Entry 7JK6 (electron microscopy, 4.00 A resolution); this record covers chains E and A of the 6 polymer chains in the assembly.

== Chain E ==
Molecule: Origin recognition complex subunit 5
Organism: Drosophila melanogaster
Reference sequence: Q24169 (ORC5_DROME); residues 1-460 here = UniProt positions 1-460
Amino-acid sequence (460 residues; row label = number of the first residue in the row):
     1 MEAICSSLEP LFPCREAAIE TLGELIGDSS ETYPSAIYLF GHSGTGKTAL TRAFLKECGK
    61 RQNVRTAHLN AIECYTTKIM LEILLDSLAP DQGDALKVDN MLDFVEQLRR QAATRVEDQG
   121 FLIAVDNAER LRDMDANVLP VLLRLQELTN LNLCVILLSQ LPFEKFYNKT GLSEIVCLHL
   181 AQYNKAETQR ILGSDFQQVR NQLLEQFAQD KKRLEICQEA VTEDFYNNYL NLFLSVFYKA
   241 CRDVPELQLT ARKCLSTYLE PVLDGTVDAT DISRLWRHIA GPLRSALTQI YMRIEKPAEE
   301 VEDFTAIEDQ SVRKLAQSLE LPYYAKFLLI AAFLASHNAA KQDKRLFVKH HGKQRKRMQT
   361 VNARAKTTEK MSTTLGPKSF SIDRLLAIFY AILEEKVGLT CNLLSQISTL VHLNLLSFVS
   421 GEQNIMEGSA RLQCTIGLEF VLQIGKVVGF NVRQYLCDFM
Unresolved in the structure: 207-210, 264-274, 296-317, 338-375, 422-428, 457-460
Ion coordination: Mg2+: T48 (together with ATP)
Residues lining bound ligands: ATP (adenosine-5'-triphosphate): F12, P13, R15, H42, S43, G44, T45, G46, K47, T48, A49, N127, Q160, Y183, I191, P245, Q248
Swiss-Prot annotation at these positions:
  - binding site (ATP): G41 to T48

== Chain A ==
Molecule: Origin recognition complex subunit 1
Organism: Drosophila melanogaster
Reference sequence: O16810 (ORC1_DROME); residues 440-924 here = UniProt positions 440-924
Amino-acid sequence (488 residues; row label = number of the first residue in the row):
   437 SNAPRRSIHL SNIVEQRVFE DDEIISTPKR GRSKKTVQDN DEDYSPKKSV QKTPTRTRRS
   497 STTTKTATTP SKGITTATAT PMTPSQKMKK IRAGELSPSM QQRTDLPAKD SSKSELQLAR
   557 EQLHVSVVPK SLPCREREFE NIYAFLEGKI QDQCGGCMYV SGVPGTGKTA TVTGVIRTLQ
   617 RMAKQNELPA FEYLEINGMR LTEPRQAYVQ IYKQLTGKTV SWEQAHALLE KRFTTPAPRR
   677 VTTVLLVDEL DILCNRRQDV VYNLLDWPTK SAAKLVVVTI ANTMDLPERL LMGKVTSRLG
   737 LTRLTFQPYS HKQLQEIVTA RLGGSETFKG EAVQLVARKV AAVSGDARRA LDICRRATEI
   797 ADTAAVKCVT MLHVQQALAE MIASAKVQAI RNCSRMEQIF LQAIAAEVTR TGVEETTFMG
   857 VYQQVETIAA FMGVTFPPPG RALRLCSKLG AERLIISEHS RNDLFQKILL NVSADDIHYA
   917 LRVEEMVN
Unresolved in the structure: 437-534, 726-737, 920-924
Differences from the reference sequence: expression tag (437-439)
Ion coordination: Mg2+: T605 (together with ATP)
Residues lining bound ligands: ATP (adenosine-5'-triphosphate): V561, V564, P565, L568, P569, R571, G598, V599, P600, G601, T602, G603, K604, T605, A606, D684, E685, N718, Y745, I753, R757, A783, R784, L787
Swiss-Prot annotation at these positions:
  - binding site (ATP): V564, G598 to A606, E685, N718, R784
  - binding site (Mg(2+)): D684, E685
  - modified residue: S533 (Phosphoserine)
What the authors report for this chain:
  - mutagenesis - S657A/Q660A: unchanged binding to DNA
  - catalytic residues: D684
  - mutagenesis - D684A: abolished catalytic activity on ATP

== How chain E and chain A interact ==
Residue-residue contacts (21; chain E residue first):
  R132(E) - R897(A)  hydrogen bond (backbone-side chain)
  D133(E) - R897(A)  salt bridge
  E164(E) - G876(A)
  E164(E) - L879(A)
  E164(E) - S896(A)  hydrogen bond (backbone-side chain)
  K165(E) - H895(A)
  K165(E) - S896(A)  hydrogen bond (backbone-side chain)
  K165(E) - R897(A)
  K165(E) - D899(A)  salt bridge
  F166(E) - S896(A)
  Y167(E) - R880(A)
  Y167(E) - S883(A)
  Y167(E) - H895(A)  hydrogen bond (backbone-side chain)
  Y167(E) - S896(A)  hydrogen bond (backbone-side chain)
  N168(E) - S883(A)  hydrogen bond (backbone-side chain)
  N168(E) - H895(A)
  K169(E) - G886(A)
  K169(E) - A887(A)
  K169(E) - S893(A)  hydrogen bond (side chain-backbone)
  T170(E) - A887(A)
  E174(E) - R880(A)  salt bridge
Also at the interface, not in a pair above, chain E (11 interface residues in all): G171
Also at the interface, not in a pair above, chain A (14 interface residues in all): P875, R877, E894

== Summary ==
11 residues of chain E face 14 of chain A across their interface, with 7 hydrogen bonds and 3 salt bridges.
Among the polar pairs are D133(E)-R897(A), K165(E)-D899(A) and E174(E)-R880(A). Bound to chain E: ATP. Ligands
of chain A: ATP. The paper reports the catalytic residue D684(A); D684A of chain A abolishes catalytic
activity on ATP.
Chain E is Origin recognition complex subunit 5 and chain A is Origin recognition complex subunit 1, both from
Drosophila melanogaster; the structure, Structure of Drosophila ORC in the active conformation, was determined
by electron microscopy together with 7JGR, 7JGS, 7JK2, 7JK3, 7JK4 and 7JK5 from the same study.
